Entry 7S81 (X-ray diffraction, 3.60 A resolution); this record covers chains O and J of the 8 polymer chains in the assembly.

# Chain O (and J)
Name: Poly [ADP-ribose] polymerase 1
From: Homo sapiens
Notes: EC 2.4.2.30, 2.4.2.-; fragment: third zinc finger (Zn3); chain J of this document is another copy of the same molecule, construct and numbering; everything in this record applies to it too
UniProt: P09874 (PARP1_HUMAN); residue numbers follow UniProt; this construct covers 216-366
Amino-acid sequence (160 residues; numbered 215 to 374; the number before each row is that of its first residue):
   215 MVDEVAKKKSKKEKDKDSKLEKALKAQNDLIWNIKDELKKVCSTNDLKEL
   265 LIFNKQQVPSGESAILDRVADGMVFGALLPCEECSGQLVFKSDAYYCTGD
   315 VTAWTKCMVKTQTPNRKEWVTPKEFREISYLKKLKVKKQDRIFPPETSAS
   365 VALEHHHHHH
Unresolved in the structure: 215-221, 360-374 (chain J: 215-222, 362-374)
Differences from the reference sequence: initiating methionine (215); expression tag (367-374)
Ion coordination: Zn2+: Cys295, Cys298, Cys311, Cys321
Curated features (UniProtKB/Swiss-Prot):
  - motif: Lys221 to Lys226 (Nuclear localization signal)
  - binding site (Zn(2+)): Cys295, Cys298, Cys311, Cys321
  - modified residue (Phosphoserine): Ser274, Ser277, Ser364
  - cross-link: Lys249 (Glycyl lysine isopeptide (Lys-Gly) (interchain with G-Cter in SUMO2))

# How chain O and chain J interact
Pairs across the interface (5):
  Glu263(O) - Ile266(J)
  Ile266(O) - Glu263(J)
  Ile266(O) - Ile266(J)  hydrophobic
  Phe267(O) - Lys269(J)
  Lys269(O) - Phe267(J)
Also at the interface, not in a pair above, chain J (5 interface residues in all): Glu338

# In short
4 residues of chain O face 5 of chain J across their interface. The Zn2+ site is built by Cys295(O),
Cys298(O), Cys311(O) and Cys321(O). Curated annotation (UniProt) lists 4 Zn2+-binding residues on chain O.
Both chains are Poly [ADP-ribose] polymerase 1 (Homo sapiens). Entry 7S81 (Structure of human PARP1 domains
(Zn1, Zn3, WGR, HD) bound to a DNA double strand break) was determined by X-ray diffraction together with
7S68, 7S6H and 7S6M from the same study.
